PDB entry 6ZEI | X-ray diffraction, 1.39 A resolution | chains A and C

Chain A:
Molecule: Serine/threonine-protein phosphatase PP1-alpha catalytic subunit, Brain-specific angiogenesis inhibitor 1-associated protein 2
Source organism: Homo sapiens
Notes: EC 3.1.3.16; engineered mutation(s): N-terminal Vector derived sequence GHMGS
UniProtKB: chimeric construct of P62136, Q9UQB8: residues 7-304 from P62136 (PP1A_HUMAN) positions 7-304 (same numbers); residues 323-339 from Q9UQB8 positions 448-464 (UniProt number = residue number + 125)
Sequence (338 residues; row label = number of the first residue in the row):
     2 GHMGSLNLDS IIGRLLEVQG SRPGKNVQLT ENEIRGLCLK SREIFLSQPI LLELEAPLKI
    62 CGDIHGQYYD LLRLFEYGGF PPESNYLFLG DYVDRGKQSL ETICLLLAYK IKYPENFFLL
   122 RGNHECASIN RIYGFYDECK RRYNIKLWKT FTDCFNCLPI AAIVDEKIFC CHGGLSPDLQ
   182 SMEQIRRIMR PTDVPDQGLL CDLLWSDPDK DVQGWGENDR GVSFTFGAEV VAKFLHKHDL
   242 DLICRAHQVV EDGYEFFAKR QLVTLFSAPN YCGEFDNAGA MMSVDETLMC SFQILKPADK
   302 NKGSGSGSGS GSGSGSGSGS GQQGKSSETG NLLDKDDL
Unresolved in the structure: 2-6, 300-325, 338-339
Differences from the reference sequence: expression tag (2-6); linker (305-322); conflict Glu329 (Ser454 in Q9UQB8)
Metal / ion sites: Mn2+ site 1: Asp64, His66, Asp92 (together with phosphate ion); Mn2+ site 2: Asp92, Asn124, His173, His248 (together with phosphate ion)
UniProt features mapped onto this chain:
  - active site: His125 (Proton donor)
  - binding site (Mn(2+)): Asp64, His66, Asp92, Asn124, His173, His248
  - modified residue: Ser22 (Phosphoserine)
From the paper describing this entry:
  - catalytic residues: Asp95, His125 (proposed by the authors, not directly observed)
  - mutagenesis - S328A: decreased catalytic activity
  - mutagenesis - L334A: increased catalytic activity

Chain C:
Molecule: Phosphatase and actin regulator
Source organism: Homo sapiens
Notes: engineered mutation(s): N-terminal Vector derived sequence GPLGS
UniProtKB: Q4VY12 (Q4VY12_HUMAN); residues 516-580 here correspond to UniProt positions 80-144 (UniProt number = residue number - 436)
Sequence (70 residues; each row starts with the number of its first residue):
   511 GPLGSRKILI RFSDYVEVAD AQDYDRRADK PWTRLTAADK AAIRKELNEF KSTEMEVHEL
   571 SRHLTRFHRP
Unresolved in the structure: 511-515
Differences from the reference sequence: expression tag (511-515)
From the paper describing this entry:
  - mutagenesis - R544A, F577A (16-fold): decreased binding to Serine/threonine-protein phosphatase PP1-alpha catalytic subunit, Brain-specific angiogenesis inhibitor 1-associated protein 2 (chain A)

How chain A and chain C interact:
Contacting residue pairs (104; chain A residue first):
  Pro24(A) with Tyr534(C), hydrophobic
  Arg43(A) with Glu566(C), salt bridge
  Gln68(A) with Tyr534(C); Arg536(C)
  Tyr70(A) with Gln532(C), hydrogen bond (backbone-side chain)
  Asp71(A) with Gln532(C); Tyr534(C), hydrogen bond; Arg536(C), salt bridge
  Arg74(A) with Ala529(C); Asp530(C), hydrogen bond (side chain-backbone); Gln532(C)
  Tyr78(A) with Glu527(C), hydrogen bond; Val528(C), hydrogen bond (side chain-backbone); Ala529(C), hydrogen bond (side chain-backbone)
  Gly97(A) with Ala538(C)
  Lys98(A) with Asp535(C), hydrogen bond (side chain-backbone); Arg536(C); Arg537(C), hydrogen bond (side chain-backbone); Ala538(C)
  Ala128(A) with Leu557(C)
  Ser129(A) with Leu557(C); Lys561(C), hydrogen bond; His578(C), hydrogen bond
  Arg132(A) with Ile553(C); Glu556(C), salt bridge
  Ile133(A) with Pro541(C); Trp542(C)
  Tyr134(A) with Trp542(C)
  Tyr137(A) with Glu556(C), hydrogen bond
  Asp138(A) with Pro541(C)
  Lys150(A) with Phe560(C); Glu564(C), salt bridge
  Thr153(A) with Met565(C)
  Asn157(A) with Met565(C), hydrogen bond
  Lys168(A) with Leu519(C)
  Met190(A) with His568(C); Leu570(C), hydrophobic; Ser571(C), hydrogen bond (backbone-side chain)
  Arg191(A) with His568(C)
  Pro192(A) with Glu566(C); Val567(C); His568(C), hydrogen bond (backbone-backbone)
  Thr193(A) with Ser571(C); Leu574(C)
  Asp194(A) with Lys561(C), salt bridge; Leu574(C); Thr575(C); Arg576(C), hydrogen bond (side chain-backbone)
  Val195(A) with Leu574(C); Arg576(C)
  Pro196(A) with Leu574(C)
  Asp197(A) with Arg576(C), salt bridge
  Leu236(A) with Arg516(C)
  His237(A) with Arg516(C)
  Asp240(A) with Arg516(C), salt bridge
  Leu241(A) with Arg516(C), hydrogen bond (backbone-side chain)
  Asp242(A) with Arg516(C), salt bridge; Ile518(C); Leu519(C), hydrogen bond (side chain-backbone); Ile520(C), hydrogen bond (side chain-backbone)
  Leu243(A) with Ile520(C), hydrophobic
  Tyr255(A) with Val526(C)
  Phe257(A) with Phe522(C), hydrophobic
  Arg261(A) with Phe522(C)
  Pro270(A) with Ala531(C), hydrophobic; Arg536(C), hydrogen bond (backbone-side chain)
  Asn271(A) with Arg536(C), hydrogen bond
  Cys273(A) with Arg536(C); Arg537(C)
  Gly274(A) with Arg536(C)
  Glu275(A) with Lys540(C), salt bridge
  Thr288(A) with Arg521(C), hydrogen bond
  Leu289(A) with Ile520(C); Arg521(C), hydrogen bond (backbone-backbone)
  Met290(A) with Arg521(C); Phe522(C); Ser523(C), hydrogen bond (side chain-backbone)
  Cys291(A) with Ile520(C), hydrophobic; Arg521(C), hydrogen bond (backbone-backbone); Phe522(C); Ser523(C), hydrogen bond (backbone-backbone)
  Ser292(A) with Ser523(C)
  Phe293(A) with Val526(C); Glu527(C), hydrogen bond (backbone-backbone)
  Gln294(A) with Glu527(C), hydrogen bond
  Ile295(A) with Val526(C), hydrophobic; Glu527(C), hydrogen bond (backbone-backbone); Val528(C); Ala529(C), hydrogen bond (backbone-backbone)
  Leu296(A) with Ala529(C); Asp530(C); Ala531(C)
  Lys297(A) with Val528(C); Ala529(C), hydrogen bond (backbone-backbone); Asp530(C); Ala531(C), hydrogen bond (backbone-backbone)
  Pro298(A) with Ala531(C)
  Leu333(A) with Trp542(C)
  Leu334(A) with Lys550(C); Arg554(C), hydrogen bond (backbone-side chain); Leu557(C), hydrophobic; His578(C)
  Asp335(A) with Arg576(C), salt bridge; His578(C), salt bridge
Other interface residues (no listed pair), chain A (64 interface residues in all): Arg96, Gly135, Trp149, Asp154, Ile169, Leu201, Ala299, Asn332
Other interface residues (no listed pair), chain C (43 interface residues in all): Lys517, Leu545, Arg579
The authors on this interface:
  - specific contacts: Tyr534(C)-Asp71(A)
  - interface residues, chain A: Leu334(A)
  - hot spots on chain C (mutagenesis) - I520A (4-fold), F522A (650 fold), L557A/F560A/L574A (900 fold), L574D (17-fold): decreased binding to Serine/threonine-protein phosphatase PP1-alpha catalytic subunit, Brain-specific angiogenesis inhibitor 1-associated protein 2 (chain A)

In short:
Chain A and chain C form an interface of 64 and 43 residues respectively; the contacts include 32 hydrogen
bonds and 11 salt bridges. Polar contacts include Arg43(A)-Glu566(C), Asp71(A)-Arg536(C) and
Arg132(A)-Glu556(C). The authors report a contact between Tyr534(C) and Asp71(A). From the paper: catalytic
residues Asp95(A) and His125(A); R544A, F577A and I520A of chain C, among others, reduce binding to
Serine/threonine-protein phosphatase PP1-alpha catalytic subunit, Brain-specific angiogenesis inhibitor
1-associated protein 2 (chain A); 8 substitutions were tested in all.
Chain A is Serine/threonine-protein phosphatase PP1-alpha catalytic subunit, Brain-specific angiogenesis
inhibitor 1-associated protein 2 and chain C is Phosphatase and actin regulator, both from Homo sapiens; the
structure, Structure of PP1-IRSp53 S455E chimera [PP1(7-304) + linker (G/S)x9 + IRSp53(449-465)] bound to
Phactr1 (516-580), was determined by X-ray diffraction together with 6ZEE, 6ZEG, 6ZEH and 6ZEJ from the same
study.
